PDB entry 9CT0 | electron microscopy, 3.19 A resolution | chains B and I of the 7 polymer chains in the assembly

Chain B:
Protein: Gamma-aminobutyric acid receptor subunit alpha-1
Source organism: Homo sapiens
Reference sequence: P14867 (GBRA1_HUMAN); residues 1-429 here correspond to UniProt positions 28-456 (UniProt number = residue number + 27)
Amino-acid sequence (429 residues; each row starts with the number of its first residue):
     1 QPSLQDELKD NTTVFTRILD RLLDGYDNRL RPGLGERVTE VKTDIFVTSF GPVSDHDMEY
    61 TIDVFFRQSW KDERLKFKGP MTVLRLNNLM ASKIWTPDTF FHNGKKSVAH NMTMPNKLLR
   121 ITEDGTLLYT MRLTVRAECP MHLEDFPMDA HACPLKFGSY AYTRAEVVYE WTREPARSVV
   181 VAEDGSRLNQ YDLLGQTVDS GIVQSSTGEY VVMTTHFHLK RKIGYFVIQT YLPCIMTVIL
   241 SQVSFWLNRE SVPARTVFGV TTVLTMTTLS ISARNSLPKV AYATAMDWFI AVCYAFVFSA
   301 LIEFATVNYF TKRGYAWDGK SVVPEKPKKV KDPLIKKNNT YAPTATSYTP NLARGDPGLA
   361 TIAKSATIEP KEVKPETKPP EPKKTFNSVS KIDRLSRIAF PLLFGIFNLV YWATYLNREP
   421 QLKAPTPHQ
Unresolved in the structure: 1-9, 317-383, 419-429
Disulfides: Cys-139/Cys-153
Covalently attached groups: glycan linked to Asn-111
Ligand contacts:
  - gamma-amino-butanoic acid (ABU): Phe-65, Arg-67, Leu-118, Thr-130
  - PIO ([(2R)-2-octanoyloxy-3-[oxidanyl-[(1R,2R,3S,4R,5R,6S)-2,3,6-tris(oxidanyl)-4,5-diphosphonooxy-cyclohexyl]oxy-phosphoryl]oxy-propyl] octanoate): Arg-249, Glu-303, Thr-306, Phe-310, Lys-312, Arg-313, Asn-387, Ser-388, Ser-390, Lys-391, Ile-392, Leu-395, Ser-396, Phe-400
Swiss-Prot annotation at these positions:
  - binding site (4-aminobutanoate): Arg-67, Thr-130
  - binding site (3alpha-hydroxy-5alpha-pregnan-11,20-dione): Trp-246
  - glycosylation (N-linked (GlcNAc...) asparagine): Asn-11, Asn-111

Chain I:
Protein: Kappa Fab_1F4 Light Chain
Source organism: Mus musculus
Amino-acid sequence (213 residues; each row starts with the number of its first residue):
     1 NIVMTQSPKS MSMSVGERVT LSCKASEYVG TYVSWYQQKP EQSPKLLIYG ASNRYTGVPD
    61 RFTGSGSATD FTLTIGSVQA EDLADYHCGQ SYSYPTFGAG TKLELKRADA APTVSIFPPS
   121 SEQLTSGGAS VVCFLNNFYP KDINVKWKID GSERQNGVLN SWTDQDSKDS TYSMSSTLTL
   181 TKDEYERHNS YTCEATHKTS TSPIVKSFNR NEC
Unresolved in the structure: 106-213
Disulfides: Cys-23/Cys-88

Chain B / chain I interface:
Residue-residue contacts - 16 pairs, chain B then chain I:
  Trp-171(B) / Tyr-32(I)  hydrogen bond
  Glu-174(B) / Tyr-94(I)
  Pro-175(B) / Tyr-32(I)  hydrophobic
  Pro-175(B) / Ser-91(I)
  Pro-175(B) / Tyr-92(I)
  Ala-176(B) / Tyr-92(I)  hydrogen bond (backbone-backbone)
  Arg-177(B) / Tyr-94(I)  hydrogen bond
  Thr-197(B) / Tyr-28(I)
  Thr-197(B) / Tyr-92(I)
  Val-198(B) / Tyr-28(I)  hydrogen bond (backbone-side chain)
  Val-198(B) / Tyr-92(I)  hydrophobic
  Asp-199(B) / Tyr-28(I)
  Asp-199(B) / Gly-30(I)
  Asp-199(B) / Thr-31(I)  hydrogen bond
  Ser-200(B) / Thr-31(I)  hydrogen bond (backbone-side chain)
  Ser-200(B) / Tyr-32(I)
Other interface residues (no listed pair), chain B (12 interface residues in all): Arg-164, Gln-196, Ile-202
Other interface residues (no listed pair), chain I (9 interface residues in all): Asn-53, Ser-93

In short:
12 residues of chain B face 9 of chain I across their interface, with 6 hydrogen bonds. Polar contacts include
Trp-171(B)/Tyr-32(I), Arg-177(B)/Tyr-94(I) and Val-198(B)/Tyr-28(I). Ligands of chain B: gamma-amino-butanoic
acid and compound PIO. N-acetylglucosamine is covalently linked to Asn-111(B).
Chain B is Gamma-aminobutyric acid receptor subunit alpha-1 (Homo sapiens) and chain I is Kappa Fab_1F4 Light
Chain (Mus musculus); the structure, Native human GABAA receptor of beta2-alpha1-beta2-alpha2-gamma2 assembly,
was determined by electron microscopy (same publication as 9CRS, 9CRV, 9CSB, 9CTJ, 9CTP, 9CTV and 6 further
entries).
